Entry 5L69 (X-ray diffraction, 2.70 A resolution); this record covers chains P and Q of the 28 polymer chains in the assembly.

# Chain P
Protein: Proteasome subunit alpha type-3
From: Saccharomyces cerevisiae (strain ATCC 204508 / S288c)
Notes: EC 3.4.25.1
UniProt: P23638 (PSA3_YEAST); residues 0-257 here correspond to UniProt positions 1-258 (UniProt number = residue number + 1)
Sequence (258 residues; row label = number of the first residue in the row; numbering starts at 0):
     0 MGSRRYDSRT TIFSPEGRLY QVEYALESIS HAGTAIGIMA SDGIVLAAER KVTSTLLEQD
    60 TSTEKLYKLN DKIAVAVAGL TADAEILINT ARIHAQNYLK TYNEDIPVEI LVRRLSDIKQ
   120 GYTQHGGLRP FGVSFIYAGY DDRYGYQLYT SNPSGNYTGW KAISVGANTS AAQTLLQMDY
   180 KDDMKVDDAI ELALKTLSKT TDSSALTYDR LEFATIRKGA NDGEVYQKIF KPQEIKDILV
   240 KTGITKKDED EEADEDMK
Disordered / not traced: 0, 245-257
UniProt features mapped onto this chain:
  - cross-link (Glycyl lysine isopeptide (Lys-Gly)): Lys99 (interchain with G-Cter in ubiquitin), Lys198 (interchain with G-Cter in ubiquitin), Lys230 (interchain with G-Cter in ubiquitin)

# Chain Q
Protein: Proteasome subunit alpha type-4
From: Saccharomyces cerevisiae (strain ATCC 204508 / S288c)
Notes: EC 3.4.25.1
UniProt: P40303 (PSA4_YEAST); residues -1 to 252 here correspond to UniProt positions 1-254 (UniProt number = residue number + 2)
Sequence (254 residues; numbered -1 to 252; the number before each row is that of its first residue; numbers below 1 keep their minus sign (Met-1 is residue -1)):
    -1 MSGYDRALSI FSPDGHIFQV EYALEAVKRG TCAVGVKGKN CVVLGCERRS TLKLQDTRIT
    59 PSKVSKIDSH VVLSFSGLNA DSRILIEKAR VEAQSHRLTL EDPVTVEYLT RYVAGVQQRY
   119 TQSGGVRPFG VSTLIAGFDP RDDEPKLYQT EPSGIYSSWS AQTIGRNSKT VREFLEKNYD
   179 RKEPPATVEE CVKLTVRSLL EVVQTGAKNI EITVVKPDSD IVALSSEEIN QYVTQIEQEK
   239 QEQQEQDKKK KSNH
Disordered / not traced: -1 to 0, 241-252
UniProt features mapped onto this chain:
  - modified residue: Thr58 (Phosphothreonine)

# How chain P and chain Q interact
Contacting residue pairs - 75 pairs, chain P then chain Q:
  Arg3(P) with Arg4(Q), hydrogen bond (backbone-side chain)
  Asp6(P) with Tyr2(Q), hydrogen bond; Arg4(Q), salt bridge
  Arg8(P) with Arg4(Q)
  Thr10(P) with Leu6(Q); Arg125(Q)
  Ile11(P) with Gln17(Q)
  Phe12(P) with Gln17(Q), hydrogen bond (backbone-side chain); Tyr20(Q), hydrophobic; Ala21(Q), hydrophobic; Ala24(Q), hydrophobic; Leu76(Q), hydrophobic; Arg125(Q); Pro126(Q); Gly128(Q)
  Ser13(P) with Tyr20(Q)
  Pro14(P) with Tyr20(Q), hydrophobic; Glu23(Q)
  Glu15(P) with Glu23(Q); Arg27(Q), hydrogen bond (backbone-side chain)
  Gly16(P) with Tyr20(Q); Glu23(Q); Ala24(Q); Arg27(Q), hydrogen bond (backbone-side chain)
  Arg17(P) with Arg27(Q)
  Leu18(P) with Arg125(Q)
  Met38(P) with Asp54(Q)
  Arg112(P) with Arg81(Q)
  Ser115(P) with Arg81(Q), hydrogen bond (backbone-side chain)
  Asp116(P) with Arg81(Q), salt bridge
  Gln119(P) with Ala78(Q); Asp79(Q); Ile82(Q)
  Thr122(P) with Arg125(Q), hydrogen bond (backbone-side chain)
  Gln123(P) with Asp79(Q); Tyr118(Q); Val124(Q); Arg125(Q), hydrogen bond (backbone-backbone); Pro126(Q); Phe127(Q)
  His124(P) with Gly123(Q); Val124(Q)
  Gly125(P) with Tyr2(Q); Gly123(Q)
  Gly126(P) with Tyr2(Q)
  Tyr143(P) with Arg56(Q), hydrogen bond (backbone-side chain); Ile57(Q), hydrophobic
  Tyr145(P) with Arg56(Q), hydrogen bond (backbone-side chain)
  Gln146(P) with Ile57(Q)
  Leu147(P) with Ile57(Q)
  Tyr148(P) with Ile57(Q)
  Ser153(P) with Ala78(Q)
  Gly154(P) with Ala78(Q); Arg81(Q), hydrogen bond (backbone-side chain)
  Asn155(P) with Asn77(Q); Ala78(Q)
  Tyr156(P) with Pro59(Q), hydrophobic; Arg81(Q)
  Thr157(P) with Gln53(Q)
  Gly158(P) with Gln53(Q); Asp54(Q), hydrogen bond (backbone-backbone); Ile57(Q); Thr58(Q), hydrogen bond (backbone-side chain)
  Trp159(P) with Leu50(Q), hydrophobic; Lys51(Q); Leu52(Q); Gln53(Q); Asp54(Q)
  Lys160(P) with Leu52(Q), hydrogen bond (backbone-backbone); Gln53(Q); Asp54(Q)
  Ala161(P) with Leu52(Q)
  Gln172(P) with Leu52(Q)
  Leu175(P) with Leu52(Q)
  Gln176(P) with Leu52(Q)
Interface residues without a listed pair, chain P (41 interface residues in all): Glu108, Tyr179

# In short
41 residues of chain P face 31 of chain Q across their interface; the contacts include 14 hydrogen bonds and 2
salt bridges. Polar pairs include Asp6(P)-Arg4(Q), Asp116(P)-Arg81(Q) and Arg3(P)-Arg4(Q).
Here chain P is Proteasome subunit alpha type-3 and chain Q is Proteasome subunit alpha type-4, both from
Saccharomyces cerevisiae (strain ATCC 204508 / S288c). Entry 5L69 (Yeast 20S proteasome with mouse beta5i
(1-138) and mouse beta6 (97-111; 118-133) in complex with epoxyketone ...) was determined by X-ray diffraction
together with 5L52, 5L54, 5L55, 5L5A, 5L5B, 5L5D and 30 further entries from the same study.
